PDB entry 9GUR | electron microscopy, 4.20 A resolution (low resolution: residue-level contacts below are approximate; hydrogen-bond / salt-bridge calls are withheld) | chains 7 and Z of the 9 polymer chains in the assembly

== Chain 7 ==
Molecule: Template DNA strand
Sequence (30 nucleotides; row label = number of the first residue in the row):
    10 GTCCTATCGATCTTCGGAAGAGATTCAGAG
Not modelled in the structure: 39

== Chain Z ==
Molecule: Transcription termination/antitermination protein NusG
From: Escherichia coli K-12
UniProt: P0AFG0 (NUSG_ECOLI); numbering as in UniProt (aligned over 6-118)
Amino-acid sequence (113 residues; each row starts with the number of its first residue):
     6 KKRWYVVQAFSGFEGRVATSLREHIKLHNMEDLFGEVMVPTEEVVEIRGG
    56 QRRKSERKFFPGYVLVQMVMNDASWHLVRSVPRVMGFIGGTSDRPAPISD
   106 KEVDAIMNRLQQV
Not modelled in the structure: 49-62

== How chain 7 and chain Z interact ==
Residue-residue contacts (8; chain 7 residue first):
  DA15(7) with Ser16(Z)
  DT16(7) with Ser16(Z); Pro66(Z)
  DC17(7) with Phe15(Z); Ser16(Z)
  DG18(7) with Phe15(Z)
  DA19(7) with Met90(Z)
  DT20(7) with Arg84(Z)
Interface residues without a listed pair, chain Z (7 interface residues in all): Ala14, Arg88

== Summary ==
6 residues of chain 7 face 7 of chain Z across their interface.
Here chain 7 is Template DNA strand and chain Z is Transcription termination/antitermination protein NusG
(Escherichia coli K-12). Entry 9GUR (30S mRNA delivery complex TEC resolved (TEC only)) was determined by
electron microscopy together with 9GUP, 9GUQ, 9GUS, 9GUT, 9GUU, 9GUV, 9GUW and 9GUX from the same study.
